Entry 5K6C (X-ray diffraction, 3.58 A resolution); this record covers chain F.

# Chain F
Molecule: Fusion glycoprotein F0
Source organism: Human respiratory syncytial virus A (strain A2)
Notes: fragment: linked to residues 145-509 via LINKER residues ATGS
UniProtKB: P03420 (FUS_HRSVA); numbering as in UniProt; present here: 26-103, 145-509
Chain sequence (445 residues; each row starts with the number of its first residue; note: 39 numbers in that range are skipped by the numbering (no residue carries them; nothing is unmodelled there)):
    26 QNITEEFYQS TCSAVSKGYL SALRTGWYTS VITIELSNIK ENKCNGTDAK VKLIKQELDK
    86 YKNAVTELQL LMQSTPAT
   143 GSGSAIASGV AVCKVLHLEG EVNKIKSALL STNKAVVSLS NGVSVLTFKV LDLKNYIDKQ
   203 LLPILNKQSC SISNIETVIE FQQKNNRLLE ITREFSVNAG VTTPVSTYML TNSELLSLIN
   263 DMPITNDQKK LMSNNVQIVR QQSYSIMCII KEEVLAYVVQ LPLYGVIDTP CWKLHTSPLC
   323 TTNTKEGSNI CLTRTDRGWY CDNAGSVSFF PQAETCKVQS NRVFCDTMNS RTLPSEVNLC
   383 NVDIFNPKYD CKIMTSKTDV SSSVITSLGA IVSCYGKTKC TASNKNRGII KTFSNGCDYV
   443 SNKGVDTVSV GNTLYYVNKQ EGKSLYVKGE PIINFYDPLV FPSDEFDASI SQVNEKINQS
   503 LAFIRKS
Cystine bridges: Cys37-Cys439, Cys69-Cys212, Cys155-Cys290, Cys313-Cys343, Cys322-Cys333, Cys358-Cys367, Cys382-Cys393, Cys416-Cys422
Sequence notes: engineered mutation Ala102 (Pro in P03420), Cys155 (Ser in P03420), Phe190 (Ser in P03420), Leu207 (Val in P03420), Cys290 (Ser in P03420), Arg373 (Leu in P03420), Val379 (Ile in P03420), Val447 (Met in P03420); linker (143-144)
Swiss-Prot annotation at these positions:
  - glycosylation (N-linked (GlcNAc...) asparagine): Asn27, Asn70, Asn500
  - natural variant: Ala102 (P102A: In strain: Cold-passage attenuated; this construct carries the variant), Glu218 (E218A: In strain: Cold-passage attenuated), Val379 (I379V: In strain: Cold-passage attenuated; this construct carries the variant), Val447 (M447V: In strain: Cold-passage attenuated; this construct carries the variant)
  - mutagenesis: Cys37 (C37S: Impairs translation or folding of the F protein), Cys69 (C69S: Impairs translation or folding of the F protein), Cys212 (C212S: No effect on F1 and F2 structure and glycosylation), Cys313 (C313S: Impairs translation or folding of the F protein), Cys322 (C322S: Impairs translation or folding of the F protein), Cys333 (C333S: Impairs translation or folding of the F protein), Cys343 (C343S: Impairs translation or folding of the F protein), Cys358 (C358S: Impairs translation or folding of the F protein), Cys367 (C367S: Impairs translation or folding of the F protein), Cys382 (C382S: No effect on F1 and F2 structure and glycosylation), Cys393 (C393S: Impairs translation or folding of the F protein), Cys416 (C416S: Impairs translation or folding of the F protein), 2 further mutagenesis entries in UniProt

# Summary
Curated annotation (UniProt) lists 14 mutagenesis sites.
Chain F is Fusion glycoprotein F0 (Human respiratory syncytial virus A (strain A2)); the structure, Crystal
structure of prefusion-stabilized RSV F single-chain 9-10 DS-Cav1 variant, was determined by X-ray diffraction
together with 5K6G, 5K6H, 5K6B, 5K6I and 5K6F from the same study.
